8ABE - chains D and H of the 20 polymer chains in the assembly; structure by electron microscopy, 2.30 A resolution.

Chain D:
Molecule: YALI0A17468p
From: Yarrowia lipolytica
Reference sequence: Q6CGP7 (Q6CGP7_YARLI); numbering as in UniProt (aligned over 1-330)
Chain sequence (330 residues; each row starts with the number of its first residue):
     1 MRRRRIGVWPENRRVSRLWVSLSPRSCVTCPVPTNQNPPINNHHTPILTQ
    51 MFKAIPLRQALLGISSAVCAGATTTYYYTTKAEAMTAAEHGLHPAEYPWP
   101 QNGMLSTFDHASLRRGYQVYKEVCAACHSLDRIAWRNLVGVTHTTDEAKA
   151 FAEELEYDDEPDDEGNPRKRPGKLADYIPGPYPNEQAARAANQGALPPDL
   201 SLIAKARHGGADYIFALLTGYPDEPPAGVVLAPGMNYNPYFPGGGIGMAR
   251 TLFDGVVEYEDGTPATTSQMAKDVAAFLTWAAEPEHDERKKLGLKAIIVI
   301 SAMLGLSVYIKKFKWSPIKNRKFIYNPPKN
Disordered / not traced: 1-84, 329-330
Ion coordination: heme c Fe: H128, M248
Ligand contacts:
  - heme c (HEC): V119, V123, C124, C127, H128, N192, A195, L196, P197, P198, L200, I203, R207, Y213, I214, L217, L218, F241, I246, G247, M248, T251, L252, V274, L278
  - phosphatidylethanolamine (PTY): L292, K295, A296, V299, I300, M303

Chain H:
Molecule: Cytochrome b-c1 complex subunit 8
From: Yarrowia lipolytica
Reference sequence: Q6C387 (Q6C387_YARLI); residues 3-95 here correspond to UniProt positions 1-93 (UniProt number = residue number - 2)
Chain sequence (93 residues; numbered 3 to 95; the number before each row is that of its first residue):
     3 MGGNGHYMGWWGHMGSPPQKGIAGYTISPFAARPFAGVVHAAIFNTFRRT
    53 KNQALFVILPVSFFYYVWTQASEKNEWLYTKAGRHELAKALAE
Disordered / not traced: 3-8, 94-95
Ligand contacts: 1,2-diacyl-sn-glycero-3-phosphocholine (PC1): Q55, F58, V59, V63

Chain D / chain H interface:
Contacting residue pairs (32; chain D residue first):
  M85(D) - Y81(H)
  T86(D) - Y81(H)
  Y309(D) - F37(H)  hydrophobic
  K312(D) - P36(H)
  K312(D) - F37(H)
  F313(D) - P31(H)
  F313(D) - F32(H)  hydrophobic
  F313(D) - P36(H)
  S316(D) - P31(H)
  S316(D) - A34(H)
  P317(D) - T28(H)  hydrogen bond (backbone-side chain)
  P317(D) - I29(H)
  P317(D) - P31(H)
  N320(D) - T28(H)
  N320(D) - A34(H)
  R321(D) - Y27(H)
  R321(D) - T28(H)
  K322(D) - A25(H)
  K322(D) - G26(H)
  K322(D) - Y27(H)  hydrogen bond (backbone-backbone)
  F323(D) - I24(H)  hydrophobic
  F323(D) - A25(H)
  F323(D) - G26(H)
  I324(D) - G23(H)
  I324(D) - I24(H)
  I324(D) - A25(H)  hydrogen bond (backbone-backbone)
  I324(D) - Y27(H)  hydrophobic
  Y325(D) - K22(H)
  Y325(D) - G23(H)
  Y325(D) - I24(H)  hydrophobic
  N326(D) - G23(H)  hydrogen bond (backbone-backbone)
  P328(D) - K22(H)
Other interface residues (no listed pair), chain D (16 interface residues in all): V308
Other interface residues (no listed pair), chain H (15 interface residues in all): S30

Summary:
The interface between chain D and chain H involves 16 residues on one side and 15 on the other, with 4
hydrogen bonds. Among the polar pairs are P317(D)-T28(H), K322(D)-Y27(H) and I324(D)-A25(H). Bound to chain D:
heme c and phosphatidylethanolamine. Bound to chain H: 1,2-diacyl-sn-glycero-3-phosphocholine.
Chain D is YALI0A17468p and chain H is Cytochrome b-c1 complex subunit 8, both from Yarrowia lipolytica; the
structure, Complex III2 from Yarrowia lipolytica, oxidised with ferricyanide, b-position, was determined by
electron microscopy (same publication as 8AB6, 8AB7, 8AB8, 8AB9, 8ABA, 8ABB and 11 further entries).
